Entry 2VKE (X-ray diffraction, 1.62 A resolution); this record covers chain A.

[Chain A]
Name: Tetracycline repressor protein class D
From: Escherichia coli
UniProt: P0ACT4 (TETR4_ECOLX); numbering as in UniProt (aligned over 2-208)
Sequence (207 residues; numbered 2 to 208; the number before each row is that of its first residue):
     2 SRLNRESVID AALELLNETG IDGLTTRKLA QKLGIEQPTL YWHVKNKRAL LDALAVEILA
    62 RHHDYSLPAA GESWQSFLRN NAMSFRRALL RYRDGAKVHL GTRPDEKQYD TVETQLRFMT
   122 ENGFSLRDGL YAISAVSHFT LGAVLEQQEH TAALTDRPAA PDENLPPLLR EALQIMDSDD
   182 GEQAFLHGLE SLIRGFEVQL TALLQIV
Unresolved in the structure: 157-163
Differences from the reference sequence: cloning artifact (2)
Metal / ion sites: Co2+: His100 (together with tetracycline)
Residues lining bound ligands: tetracycline (TAC): Leu60, His64, Ser67, Asn82, Phe86, His100, Thr103, Arg104, Pro105, Gln109, Thr112, Val113, Gln116, Leu117, Leu131, Ile134, Ser138, Leu170, Ala173, Leu174, Met177
UniProt features mapped onto this chain:
  - DNA-binding region: Thr26 to Val45 (H-T-H motif)
  - binding site (tetracycline): His64, Asn82
  - binding site (Mg(2+)): His100

[Summary]
Chain A binds tetracycline. Curated annotation (UniProt) lists tetracycline-binding residues His64 and Asn82
and Mg2+-binding residue His100.
Chain A is Tetracycline repressor protein class D (Escherichia coli); the structure, Tet repressor class D
complexed with cobalt and tetracycline, was determined by X-ray diffraction together with 2FJ1 from the same
study.
